4YK0 - chain A; structure by X-ray diffraction, 1.65 A resolution.

[Chain A]
Name: CREB-binding protein
Organism: Homo sapiens
Notes: EC 2.3.1.48; fragment: bromodomain
UniProt: Q92793 (CBP_HUMAN), isoform Q92793-2; residues 1083-1196 here correspond to UniProt positions 1045-1158 (UniProt number = residue number - 38)
Sequence (114 residues; each row starts with the number of its first residue):
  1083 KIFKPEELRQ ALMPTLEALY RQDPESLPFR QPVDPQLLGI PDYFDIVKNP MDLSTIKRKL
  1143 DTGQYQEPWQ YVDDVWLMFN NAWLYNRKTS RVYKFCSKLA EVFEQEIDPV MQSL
Not modelled in the structure: 1083
Small-molecule neighbours: 986 ((4R)-4-methyl-1,3,4,5-tetrahydro-2H-1,5-benzodiazepin-2-one): Pro-1110, Phe-1111, Val-1115, Leu-1120, Ile-1122, Tyr-1125, Ala-1164, Tyr-1167, Asn-1168, Val-1174
Reported in the primary citation:
  - binding site for 986: Tyr-1125, Asn-1168

[In short]
Chain A binds compound 986. From the paper: a binding site for 986 at Tyr-1125 and Asn-1168.
Chain A is CREB-binding protein (Homo sapiens); the structure, Crystal structure of the CBP bromodomain in
complex with CPI098, was determined by X-ray diffraction together with 5DBM from the same study.
